PDB entry 3UN4 | X-ray diffraction, 3.40 A resolution | chains O and P of the 28 polymer chains in the assembly

Chain O:
Name: Proteasome component Y7
Organism: Saccharomyces cerevisiae
Notes: EC 3.4.25.1
Reference sequence: P23639 (PSA2_YEAST); numbering as in UniProt (aligned over 1-250)
Chain sequence (250 residues; numbered 1 to 250; the number before each row is that of its first residue):
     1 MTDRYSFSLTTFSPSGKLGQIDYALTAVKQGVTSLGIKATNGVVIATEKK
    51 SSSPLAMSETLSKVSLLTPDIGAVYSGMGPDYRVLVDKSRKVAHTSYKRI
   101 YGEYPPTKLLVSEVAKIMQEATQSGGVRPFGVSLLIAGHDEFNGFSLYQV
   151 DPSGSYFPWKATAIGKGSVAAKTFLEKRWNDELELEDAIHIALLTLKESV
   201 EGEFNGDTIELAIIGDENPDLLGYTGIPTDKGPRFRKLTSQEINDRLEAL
UniProt features mapped onto this chain:
  - cross-link: Lys108 (Glycyl lysine isopeptide (Lys-Gly) (interchain with G-Cter in ubiquitin))

Chain P:
Name: Proteasome component Y13
Organism: Saccharomyces cerevisiae
Notes: EC 3.4.25.1
Reference sequence: P23638 (PSA4_YEAST); residues 0-257 here correspond to UniProt positions 1-258 (UniProt number = residue number + 1)
Chain sequence (258 residues; numbered 0 to 257; the number before each row is that of its first residue; numbering starts at 0):
     0 MGSRRYDSRTTIFSPEGRLYQVEYALESISHAGTAIGIMASDGIVLAAER
    50 KVTSTLLEQDTSTEKLYKLNDKIAVAVAGLTADAEILINTARIHAQNYLK
   100 TYNEDIPVEILVRRLSDIKQGYTQHGGLRPFGVSFIYAGYDDRYGYQLYT
   150 SNPSGNYTGWKAISVGANTSAAQTLLQMDYKDDMKVDDAIELALKTLSKT
   200 TDSSALTYDRLEFATIRKGANDGEVYQKIFKPQEIKDILVKTGITKKDED
   250 EEADEDMK
Not modelled in the structure: 0, 245-257
UniProt features mapped onto this chain:
  - cross-link (Glycyl lysine isopeptide (Lys-Gly)): Lys99 (interchain with G-Cter in ubiquitin), Lys198 (interchain with G-Cter in ubiquitin), Lys230 (interchain with G-Cter in ubiquitin)

Interface between chain O and chain P:
Contacting residue pairs (68):
  Arg4(O) - Ser2(P)
  Tyr5(O) - Ser2(P)
  Tyr5(O) - Tyr5(P)
  Ser6(O) - Gly125(P)
  Ser6(O) - Leu127(P)
  Phe7(O) - Ser2(P)
  Phe7(O) - Tyr5(P)
  Phe7(O) - Asp6(P)
  Phe7(O) - Gly126(P)
  Ser8(O) - Gly126(P)  hydrogen bond (backbone-backbone)
  Ser8(O) - Leu127(P)
  Ser8(O) - Arg128(P)  hydrogen bond (side chain-backbone)
  Thr10(O) - Arg128(P)
  Thr11(O) - Ser7(P)
  Thr11(O) - Thr9(P)
  Thr11(O) - Gln20(P)
  Phe12(O) - Gln20(P)
  Phe12(O) - Tyr23(P)
  Phe12(O) - Ala24(P)  hydrophobic
  Phe12(O) - Ser27(P)
  Phe12(O) - Arg128(P)
  Phe12(O) - Pro129(P)
  Phe12(O) - Gly131(P)
  Ser13(O) - Tyr23(P)
  Pro14(O) - Tyr23(P)  hydrophobic
  Pro14(O) - Glu26(P)
  Ser15(O) - Glu26(P)
  Ser15(O) - His30(P)
  Gly16(O) - Tyr23(P)
  Gly16(O) - Glu26(P)
  Gly16(O) - Ser27(P)  hydrogen bond (backbone-side chain)
  Lys38(O) - Glu57(P)  salt bridge
  Ser112(O) - Glu84(P)
  Lys116(O) - Ile85(P)
  Gln119(O) - Ala81(P)
  Gln119(O) - Asp82(P)  hydrogen bond
  Gln119(O) - Ile85(P)
  Gln119(O) - Arg128(P)
  Thr122(O) - Arg128(P)  hydrogen bond (backbone-side chain)
  Gln123(O) - Tyr121(P)
  Gln123(O) - Leu127(P)
  Gln123(O) - Arg128(P)  hydrogen bond (side chain-backbone)
  Gln123(O) - Pro129(P)
  Gln123(O) - Phe130(P)
  Gly125(O) - Leu127(P)
  Tyr148(O) - Thr60(P)
  Ser153(O) - Ala81(P)
  Gly154(O) - Ala81(P)
  Ser155(O) - Thr80(P)
  Ser155(O) - Ala81(P)
  Tyr156(O) - Glu84(P)  hydrogen bond
  Phe157(O) - Leu56(P)  hydrophobic
  Pro158(O) - Leu56(P)
  Pro158(O) - Glu57(P)  hydrogen bond (backbone-backbone)
  Pro158(O) - Thr60(P)
  Pro158(O) - Ser61(P)
  Trp159(O) - Ser53(P)
  Trp159(O) - Leu55(P)
  Trp159(O) - Leu56(P)
  Trp159(O) - Glu57(P)
  Lys160(O) - Thr54(P)  hydrogen bond (side chain-backbone)
  Lys160(O) - Leu55(P)  hydrogen bond (backbone-backbone)
  Lys160(O) - Leu56(P)
  Lys160(O) - Glu57(P)
  Ala161(O) - Leu55(P)
  Leu175(O) - Leu55(P)  hydrophobic
  Glu176(O) - Thr54(P)  hydrogen bond
  Glu176(O) - Leu55(P)
Interface residues without a listed pair, chain O (36 interface residues in all): Leu9, Leu18, Ser124, Lys172, Trp179
Interface residues without a listed pair, chain P (32 interface residues in all): Leu79

Overview:
36 residues of chain O face 32 of chain P across their interface, with 11 hydrogen bonds and 1 salt bridge.
Among the polar pairs are Lys38(O)-Glu57(P), Ser8(O)-Arg128(P) and Gly16(O)-Ser27(P).
Here chain O is Proteasome component Y7 and chain P is Proteasome component Y13, both from Saccharomyces
cerevisiae. Entry 3UN4 (Yeast 20S proteasome in complex with PR-957 (morpholine)) was determined by X-ray
diffraction together with 3UN8 from the same study.
